PDB entry 9I7T | electron microscopy, 3.80 A resolution | chains C and B of the 12 polymer chains in the assembly

Chain C:
Name: Mitochondrial import receptor subunit tom22
From: Thermochaetoides thermophila DSM 1495
UniProt: G0S6L5 (G0S6L5_CHATD); residues 1-158 here = UniProt positions 1-158
Amino-acid sequence (175 residues; each row starts with the number of its first residue):
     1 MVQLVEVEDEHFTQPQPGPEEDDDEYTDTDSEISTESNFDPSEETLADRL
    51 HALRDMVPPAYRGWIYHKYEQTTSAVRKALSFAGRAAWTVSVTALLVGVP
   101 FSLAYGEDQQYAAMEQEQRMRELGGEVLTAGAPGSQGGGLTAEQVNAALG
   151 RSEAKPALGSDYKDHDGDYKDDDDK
Disordered / not traced: 1-27, 119-175
Construct notes: expression tag (159-175)
Residues lining bound ligands:
  - DU0 (2-[2-[(1S,2S,4S,5'R,6R,7S,8R,9S,12S,13R,16S)-5',7,9,13-tetramethylspiro[5-oxapentacyclo[10.8.0.02,9.04,8.013,18]icos-18-ene-6,2'-oxane]-16-yl]oxyethyl]propane-1,3-diol): Ser91, Ala94, Leu95, Val99, Ser102, Gln110
  - 1,2-diacyl-sn-glycero-3-phosphocholine (PC1), molecule 1: Arg77, Leu80, Ser81, Ala83, Gly84, Arg85, Ala87, Trp88, Ser91
  - 1,2-diacyl-sn-glycero-3-phosphocholine (PC1), molecule 2: Lys78, Ser81, Phe82, Arg85, Ala86, Thr89
  - 1,2-diacyl-sn-glycero-3-phosphocholine (PC1), molecule 3: Thr93, Ala94, Val97, Gly98, Phe101, Ser102, Tyr105
  - diundecyl phosphatidyl choline (PLC): Leu96, Val99, Pro100, Leu103, Glu107, Tyr111

Chain B:
Name: Mitochondrial import receptor subunit (Tom40)-like protein
From: Thermochaetoides thermophila DSM 1495
UniProt: G0S7S2 (G0S7S2_CHATD); numbering as in UniProt; present here: 1-256, 267-347
Amino-acid sequence (347 residues; each row starts with the number of its first residue; note: 9 numbers in that range are skipped by the numbering (no residue carries them; nothing is unmodelled there); a row labelled like 256A-256I holds insertion residues (256A, then the next letters in order)):
     1 MASSTNSPLAFLRSNPVFASLSDLYDAFQERRQKLGLSNPGLVENIAKEV
    51 QRDVLTTNLMFSGLRADLTKAFSLNPLFQVSHQFAMGERLSPYTFAALYG
   101 TSKMFAQGNIDDQGNLSTTFNYRWTPSFTTKTRFQITPGATGQDMAQFEH
   151 EYSGADFTATIKALNPSFLEGGLTGIFVGQYLQSITPKLSLGLEAVWQRA
   201 GLTQGPDTAISYVGRYKTENWIASAQLQAQGALNASYWQRLGEKVQAGVD
   251 MTLSVN
256A-256I PGAAMMGGP
   265 T
   267 KEGITTFGAKYDFRMSTFRAQIDTKGKLSCVLEKRVAAPVMMTFAADVDH
   317 FTQQAKVGVGISIEAGGEELQDQQPAPNIPF
Disordered / not traced: 1-20, 256A-256I
Residues lining bound ligands:
  - DU0 (2-[2-[(1S,2S,4S,5'R,6R,7S,8R,9S,12S,13R,16S)-5',7,9,13-tetramethylspiro[5-oxapentacyclo[10.8.0.02,9.04,8.013,18]icos-18-ene-6,2'-oxane]-16-yl]oxyethyl]propane-1,3-diol), molecule 1: Leu68, Ala303, Pro305, Val306, Ile329
  - DU0, molecule 2: Leu189, Leu191, Val213, Gly214, Tyr216, Trp221, Ala225
  - DU0, molecule 3: Trp221, Ala223, Ala225, Ala235, Ser236, Tyr237
  - 1,2-diacyl-sn-glycero-3-phosphocholine (PC1), molecule 1: His82, Phe84, Tyr93, Asp112, Gln113
  - 1,2-diacyl-sn-glycero-3-phosphocholine (PC1), molecule 2: His82, Tyr93, Phe95, Ile110, Asp111, Asp112, Gln113, Gly114, Pro138, Gly139
  - 1,2-diacyl-sn-glycero-3-phosphocholine (PC1), molecule 3: Phe134, Gln135, Gln143, Asp144, Met145, Ala146, Phe148, Asn165, Pro166, Ser167
  - 1,2-diacyl-sn-glycero-3-phosphocholine (PC1), molecule 4: Phe273, Gly274, Ala275, Tyr277, Ala286, Ile288, Leu294
  - 1,2-diacyl-sn-glycero-3-phosphocholine (PC1), molecule 5: Ile288, Gly292, His316, Phe317
  - diundecyl phosphatidyl choline (PLC): Leu64, Arg65, Ala66, Leu298, Lys300, Val302, Met308, Phe310, Val325

Interface between chain C and chain B:
Contacting residue pairs (10; chain C residue first):
  Trp88(C) - Phe84(B)
  Trp88(C) - Met86(B)  hydrophobic
  Trp88(C) - Pro92(B)  hydrogen bond (side chain-backbone)
  Ser91(C) - Phe84(B)
  Val92(C) - Met86(B)  hydrophobic
  Leu95(C) - Ala66(B)  hydrophobic
  Val99(C) - Met308(B)  hydrophobic
  Val99(C) - Ile327(B)  hydrophobic
  Leu103(C) - Val302(B)  hydrophobic
  Leu103(C) - Met308(B)  hydrophobic
Interface residues without a listed pair, chain C (7 interface residues in all): Leu96
Interface residues without a listed pair, chain B (11 interface residues in all): Leu64, Leu68, Ala85, Tyr93

In short:
7 residues of chain C and 11 residues of chain B are in contact, with 1 hydrogen bond. The hydrogen-bonded
pair is Trp88(C)-Pro92(B). One 1,2-diacyl-sn-glycero-3-phosphocholine molecule, one compound DU0 molecule and
one diundecyl phosphatidyl choline molecule are bound between chain C and chain B.
Here chain C is Mitochondrial import receptor subunit tom22 and chain B is Mitochondrial import receptor
subunit (Tom40)-like protein, both from Thermochaetoides thermophila DSM 1495. Entry 9I7T (CryoEM structure of
the Chaetomium thermophilum TOM holo complex at 3.8 angstrom resolution) was determined by electron microscopy
(same publication as 9I6B and 9I7P).
